7F8W - chains B and D of the 6 polymer chains in the assembly; structure by electron microscopy, 3.10 A resolution.

[Chain B]
Name: Guanine nucleotide-binding protein G(I)/G(S)/G(T) subunit beta-1
Organism: Homo sapiens
UniProtKB: P62873 (GBB1_HUMAN); residues 2-340 here = UniProt positions 2-340
Sequence (351 residues; row label = number of the first residue in the row; numbers below 1 keep their minus sign (Met-10 is residue -10)):
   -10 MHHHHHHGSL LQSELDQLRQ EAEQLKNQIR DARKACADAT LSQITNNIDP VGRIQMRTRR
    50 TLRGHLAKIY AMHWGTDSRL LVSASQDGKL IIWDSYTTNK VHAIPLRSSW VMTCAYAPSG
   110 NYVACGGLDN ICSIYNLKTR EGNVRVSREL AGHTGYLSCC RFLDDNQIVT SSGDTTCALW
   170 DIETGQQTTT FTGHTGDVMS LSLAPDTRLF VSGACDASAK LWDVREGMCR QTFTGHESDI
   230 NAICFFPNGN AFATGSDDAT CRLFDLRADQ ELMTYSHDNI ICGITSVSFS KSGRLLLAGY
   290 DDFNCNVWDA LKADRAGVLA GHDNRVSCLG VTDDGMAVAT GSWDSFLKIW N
Not modelled in the structure: -10 to 34
Sequence notes: expression tag (-10 to 1)
Curated features (UniProtKB/Swiss-Prot):
  - modified residue: Ser2 (N-acetylserine), His266 (Phosphohistidine)
  - natural variant: Leu30 (L30F: In MRD42; uncertain significance), Arg52 (R52G: In MRD42), Gly64 (G64V: In MRD42), Asp76 (D76E: In MRD42; D76G: In MRD42), Gly77 (G77S: In MRD42), Lys78 (K78R: In MRD42), Ile80 (I80N: In MRD42; I80T: In MRD42), His91 (H91R: In MRD42; uncertain significance), Ala92 (A92T: In MRD42), Pro94 (P94S: In MRD42), Leu95 (L95P: In MRD42), Arg96 (R96L: In MRD42), 5 further natural variant entries in UniProt

[Chain D]
Name: scFv16
Organism: Homo sapiens
Notes: antibody fragment or engineered binder
Sequence (268 residues; row label = number of the first residue in the row):
     1 MVRTAVLILL LVRFSEPDVQ LVESGGGLVQ PGGSRKLSCS ASGFAFSSFG MHWVRQAPEK
    61 GLEWVAYISS GSGTIYYADT VKGRFTISRD DPKNTLFLQM TSLRSEDTAM YYCVRSIYYY
   121 GSSPFDFWGQ GTTLTVSSGG GGSGGGGSGG GGSDIVMTQA TSSVPVTPGE SVSISCRSSK
   181 SLLHSNGNTY LYWFLQRPGQ SPQLLIYRMS NLASGVPDRF SGSGSGTAFT LTISRLEAED
   241 VGVYYCMQHL EYPLTFGAGT KLELKAAA
Not modelled in the structure: 1-18, 139-152, 265-268
Cystine bridges: Cys39-Cys113

[How chain B and chain D interact]
Residue-residue contacts (17; chain B residue first):
  Asp66(B) with Tyr120(D), hydrogen bond (backbone-side chain)
  Arg68(B) with Tyr120(D)
  Leu69(B) with Tyr120(D), hydrophobic
  Asp83(B) with Tyr120(D)
  Val90(B) with Tyr119(D), hydrophobic
  His91(B) with Tyr119(D)
  Arg129(B) with Val19(D); Gly43(D), hydrogen bond (side chain-backbone); Phe44(D); Arg115(D), hydrogen bond (backbone-side chain); Phe127(D)
  Glu130(B) with Gly43(D); Phe44(D); Ala45(D), hydrogen bond (backbone-backbone); Phe49(D)
  Gly131(B) with Phe49(D)
  Asn132(B) with Ala45(D)
Interface residues without a listed pair, chain B (11 interface residues in all): Lys127
Interface residues without a listed pair, chain D (13 interface residues in all): Gln20, Leu21, Ser48, Gly121

[In short]
11 residues of chain B and 13 residues of chain D are in contact, with 4 hydrogen bonds. Polar contacts
include Asp66(B)-Tyr120(D), Arg129(B)-Gly43(D) and Arg129(B)-Arg115(D).
Chain B is Guanine nucleotide-binding protein G(I)/G(S)/G(T) subunit beta-1 and chain D is scFv16, both from
Homo sapiens; the structure, Cryo-EM structure of the cholecystokinin receptor CCKBR in complex with
gastrin-17 and Gq, was determined by electron microscopy together with 7F8X, 7F8U, 7F8V and 7F8Y from the same
study.
